PDB entry 8ETV | electron microscopy, 3.16 A resolution | chains A and J of the 8 polymer chains in the assembly

[Chain A]
Molecule: Histone H3.2
Source organism: Xenopus laevis
UniProtKB: A0A310TTQ1 (A0A310TTQ1_XENLA); residue numbers follow UniProt; this construct covers 1-136
Chain sequence (136 residues; numbered 1 to 136; the number before each row is that of its first residue):
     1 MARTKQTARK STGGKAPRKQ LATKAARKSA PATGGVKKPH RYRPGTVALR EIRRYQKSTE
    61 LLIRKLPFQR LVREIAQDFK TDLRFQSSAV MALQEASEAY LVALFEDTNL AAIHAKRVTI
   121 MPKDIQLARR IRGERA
Unresolved in the structure: 1-60, 136
Sequence notes: conflict Ala111 (Cys in A0A310TTQ1)

[Chain J]
Molecule: 227-nt DNA strand
Sequence (227 nucleotides; row label = number of the first residue in the row; numbers below 1 keep their minus sign (DT-153 is residue -153)):
  -153 TCGGTACCCG GGGATCCTCT AGAGTGGGAG CTCGGAACAC TATCCGACTG GCACCGGCAA
   -93 GGTCGCTGTT CAATACATGC ACAGGATGTA TATATCTGAC ACGTGCCTGG AGACTAGGGA
   -33 GTAATCCCCT TGGCGGTTAA AACGCGGGGG ACAGCGCGTA CGTGCGTTTA AGCGGTGCTA
    27 GAGCTGTCTA CGACCAATTG AGCGGCCTCG GCACCGGGAT TCTCCAG
Unresolved in the structure: -153 to -38, 73

[Interface between chain A and chain J]
Residue-residue contacts - 10 pairs, chain A then chain J:
  Arg64(A) - DA17(J)  phosphate contact
  Arg64(A) - DG18(J)  salt bridge to the phosphate
  Lys65(A) - DG18(J)  hydrogen bond to the phosphate
  Lys65(A) - DC19(J)  salt bridge to the phosphate
  Leu66(A) - DA17(J)  phosphate contact
  Leu66(A) - DG18(J)  hydrogen bond to the phosphate
  Pro67(A) - DA17(J)  phosphate contact
  Arg70(A) - DA17(J)  salt bridge to the phosphate
  Arg84(A) - DA26(J)  sugar contact
  Lys116(A) - DA-1(J)  salt bridge to the phosphate
Also at the interface, not in a pair above, chain J (7 interface residues in all): DC-2, DG27

[In short]
Chain A and chain J each contribute 7 residues to their interface, with 2 hydrogen bonds and 4 salt bridges.
Polar pairs include Lys65(A)-DG18(J), Leu66(A)-DG18(J) and Arg64(A)-DG18(J).
Here chain A is Histone H3.2 (Xenopus laevis) and chain J is a 227-nt DNA strand. Entry 8ETV (Class2 of the
INO80-Hexasome complex) was determined by electron microscopy together with 8ETS, 8ETT, 8ETU, 8ETW, 8EU9,
8EUE, 8EUF and 8EUJ from the same study.
